8W0X - chains C and H of the 3 polymer chains in the assembly; structure by X-ray diffraction, 3.12 A resolution.

# Chain C
Name: Envelope glycoprotein E2
Source organism: Hepacivirus hominis
Reference sequence: A0A2P0NE15 (A0A2P0NE15_9HEPC); residues 384-645 here correspond to UniProt positions 214-475 (UniProt number = residue number - 170)
Sequence (262 residues; row label = number of the first residue in the row):
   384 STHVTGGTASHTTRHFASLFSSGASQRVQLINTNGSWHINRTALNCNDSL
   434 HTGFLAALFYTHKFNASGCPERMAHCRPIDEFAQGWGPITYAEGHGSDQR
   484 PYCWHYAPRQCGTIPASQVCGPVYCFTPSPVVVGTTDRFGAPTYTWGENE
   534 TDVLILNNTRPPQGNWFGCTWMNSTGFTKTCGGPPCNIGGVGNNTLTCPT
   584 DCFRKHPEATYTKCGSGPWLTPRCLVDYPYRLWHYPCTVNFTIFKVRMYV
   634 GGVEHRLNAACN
Not modelled in the structure: 384-412, 478-480
Cystine bridges: Cys-429/Cys-503, Cys-452/Cys-620, Cys-459/Cys-486, Cys-494/Cys-564, Cys-508/Cys-552, Cys-569/Cys-597, Cys-581/Cys-585, Cys-607/Cys-644
Glycans and other covalent adducts: N-acetylglucosamine (NAG) linked to Asn-417, Asn-423, Asn-430, Asn-448, Asn-532, Asn-540, Asn-556, Asn-576, Asn-623

# Chain H
Name: hcab40 Fab Heavy Chain
Source organism: Homo sapiens
Notes: antibody fragment or engineered binder
Sequence (241 residues; each row starts with the number of its first residue; a row labelled like 82A-82C holds insertion residues (82A, then the next letters in order)):
     1 QVQLQQWGAGLLKPSESLSLTCVVYGGSFSGYYWSWIRQPPGKGLEWIGE
    51 INPTGSTNYNPSLNSRVTISVDRSKNHLSLKL
82A-82C SSV
    83 TAADTAVYFCARFLPPDY
100A-100M DLLTDYFDPPGAF
   101 DIWGQGTMVTVSSASTKGPSVFPLAPSSKSTSGGTAALGCLVKDYFPEPV
   151 TVSWNSGALTSGVHTFPAVLQSSGLYSLSSVVTVPSSSLGTQTYICNVNH
   201 KPSNTKVDKRVEPKSCDKTHHHHHH
Not modelled in the structure: 124-131, 135-137, 184-193, 207-225
Cystine bridges: Cys-22/Cys-92, Cys-140/Cys-196

# Chain C / chain H interface
Residue-residue contacts - 38 pairs, chain C then chain H:
  His-445(C) / Phe-29(H)
  His-445(C) / Arg-73(H)
  His-445(C) / Ser-74(H)  hydrogen bond (side chain-backbone)
  His-445(C) / Asn-76(H)
  Lys-446(C) / Ser-74(H)  hydrogen bond (side chain-backbone)
  Phe-447(C) / Phe-29(H)  hydrophobic
  Phe-586(C) / Leu-100C(H)  hydrophobic
  Arg-587(C) / Leu-100C(H)  hydrogen bond (side chain-backbone)
  Thr-604(C) / Leu-100B(H)
  Arg-606(C) / Asp-100E(H)
  Cys-607(C) / Tyr-100(H)  hydrophobic
  Leu-615(C) / Ser-28(H)
  Leu-615(C) / Ser-30(H)
  Val-622(C) / Ser-30(H)  hydrogen bond (backbone-side chain)
  Val-622(C) / Arg-73(H)
  Asn-623(C) / Pro-53(H)
  Asn-623(C) / Thr-54(H)
  Asn-623(C) / Arg-73(H)  hydrogen bond
  Phe-624(C) / Gly-31(H)
  Thr-625(C) / Gly-31(H)
  Thr-625(C) / Tyr-33(H)
  Thr-625(C) / Pro-53(H)
  Ile-626(C) / Ser-30(H)
  Ile-626(C) / Gly-31(H)  hydrogen bond (backbone-backbone)
  Ile-626(C) / Tyr-32(H)
  Ile-626(C) / Pro-97(H)
  Ile-626(C) / Pro-98(H)
  Phe-627(C) / Pro-98(H)
  Phe-627(C) / Tyr-100(H)  hydrophobic
  Phe-627(C) / Phe-100G(H)  hydrophobic
  Lys-628(C) / Pro-97(H)
  Lys-628(C) / Pro-98(H)  hydrogen bond (backbone-backbone)
  Lys-628(C) / Asp-99(H)
  Lys-628(C) / Tyr-100(H)  hydrogen bond (backbone-backbone)
  Val-629(C) / Tyr-100(H)  hydrophobic
  Val-629(C) / Leu-100B(H)  hydrophobic
  Arg-630(C) / Leu-100B(H)
  Cys-644(C) / Tyr-100(H)  hydrophobic
Interface residues without a listed pair, chain C (25 interface residues in all): Thr-444, Leu-603, Asp-610, Arg-614, Thr-621, Asn-641
Interface residues without a listed pair, chain H (21 interface residues in all): Lys-75, Leu-96
The authors on this interface:
  - epitope / paratope residues, chain C: His-445(C), Lys-446(C)
  - epitope / paratope residues, chain H: Ser-74(H)

# Overview
Chain C and chain H form an interface of 25 and 21 residues respectively, with 8 hydrogen bonds. Polar pairs
include His-445(C)/Ser-74(H), Lys-446(C)/Ser-74(H) and Arg-587(C)/Leu-100C(H). Covalently linked
N-acetylglucosamine: at Asn-417(C), Asn-423(C), Asn-430(C), Asn-448(C), Asn-532(C) and Asn-540(C) and 3 more.
From the paper: epitope/paratope residues His-445(C), Lys-446(C) and Ser-74(H).
Here chain C is Envelope glycoprotein E2 (Hepacivirus hominis) and chain H is hcab40 Fab Heavy Chain (Homo
sapiens). Entry 8W0X (Crystal structure of broadly neutralizing antibody hcab40 in complex with Hepatitis C
virus envelope glycoprotein E2 ...) was determined by X-ray diffraction.
